8SC2 - chain A; structure by electron microscopy, 3.36 A resolution.

# Chain A
Molecule: Solute carrier family 22 member 1
Organism: Homo sapiens
UniProt: O15245 (S22A1_HUMAN); numbering as in UniProt (aligned over 19-554)
Sequence (536 residues; row label = number of the first residue in the row):
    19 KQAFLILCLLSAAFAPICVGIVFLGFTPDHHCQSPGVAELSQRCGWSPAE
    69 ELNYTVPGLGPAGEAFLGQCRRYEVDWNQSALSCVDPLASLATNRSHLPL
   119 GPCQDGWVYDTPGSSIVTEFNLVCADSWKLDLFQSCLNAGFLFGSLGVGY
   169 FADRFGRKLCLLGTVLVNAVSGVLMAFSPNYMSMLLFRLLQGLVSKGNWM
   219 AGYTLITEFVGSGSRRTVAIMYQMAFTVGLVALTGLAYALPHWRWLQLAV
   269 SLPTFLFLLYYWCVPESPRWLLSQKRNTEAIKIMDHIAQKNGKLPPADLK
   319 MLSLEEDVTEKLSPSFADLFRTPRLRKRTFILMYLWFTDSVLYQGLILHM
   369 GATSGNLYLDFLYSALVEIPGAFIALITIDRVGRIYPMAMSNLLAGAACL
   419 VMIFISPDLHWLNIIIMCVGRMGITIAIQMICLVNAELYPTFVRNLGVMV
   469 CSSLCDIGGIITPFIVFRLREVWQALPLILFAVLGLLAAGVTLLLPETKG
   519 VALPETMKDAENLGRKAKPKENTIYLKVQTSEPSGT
Disordered / not traced: 288-330, 515-554
Curated features (UniProtKB/Swiss-Prot):
  - motif: Pro283 to Arg287 (Proline-rich sequence)
  - modified residue: Ser333 (Phosphoserine), Thr541 (Phosphothreonine)
  - glycosylation: Asn71 (N-linked (GlcNAc...) asparagine)
  - natural variant: Arg61 (R61C: Affects transporter activity), Leu85 (L85F: No changes in MPP(+) uptake), Cys88 (C88R: Affects transporter activity), Leu160 (L160F: No changes in both MPP(+) and TEA uptake), Ser189 (S189L: No changes in MPP(+) uptake), Gly220 (G220V: Affects transporter activity), Pro341 (P341L: Affects transporter activity), Arg342 (R342H: No changes in MPP(+) uptake when associated with V-408), Gly401 (G401S: Affects transporter activity), Met408 (M408V: Does not affect transporter activity), Met420 (deletion: Reduction of serum O-isobutanoyl-(R)-carnitine levels), Val461 (V461I: No changes in MPP(+) uptake when associated with V-408), 2 further natural variant entries in UniProt
  - mutagenesis: Ile24 (I24L: No change in fenoterol uptake. No change in trospium uptake. No change in terbutaline uptake), Leu28 (L28I: No change in fenoterol uptake. No change in trospium uptake. No change in terbutaline uptake), Ala31 (A31S: No change in fenoterol uptake. No change in trospium uptake. No change in terbutaline uptake), Phe32 (F32L: No change in fenoterol uptake. Decreased trospium uptake. Decreased trospium affinity), Cys36 (C36Y: Increased fenoterol uptake. Increased fenoterol affinity. No change in trospium uptake. No change in terbutaline uptake. No change in terbutaline affinity), Tyr240 (Y240F: Decreased TEA uptake), Pro283 (P283A: Decreased TEA uptake), Tyr361 (Y361F: Decreased TEA uptake), Tyr376 (Y376F: Decreased TEA uptake), Gly465 (G465A: No changes in MPP(+) uptake)
Disulfide bonds: Cys50-Cys121, Cys62-Cys102, Cys88-Cys142
Small-molecule neighbours: Diltiazem (C9F): Phe32, Cys36, Lys214, Trp217, Met218, Gln241, Phe244, Trp354, Asp357, Ser358, Tyr361, Gln362, Glu386, Ile446, Cys450, Asn453, Val466, Ser470, Cys473
Reported in the primary citation:
  - binding site for Diltiazem: Phe32, Trp217, Gln241, Tyr361, Glu386, Ile446

# In short
Ligands of chain A: Diltiazem. UniProt lists 10 mutagenesis sites. The paper reports a binding site for
Diltiazem at Phe32, Trp217 and Gln241 among others.
Chain A is Solute carrier family 22 member 1 (Homo sapiens); the structure, Human OCT1 bound to diltiazem in
inward-open conformation, was determined by electron microscopy, deposited together with 8SC1, 8SC3, 8SC4 and
8SC6.
